PDB entry 4P71 | X-ray diffraction, 2.79 A resolution | chains B and C of the 4 polymer chains in the assembly

Chain B:
Name: Phenylalanine--tRNA ligase beta subunit
Organism: Pseudomonas aeruginosa
Notes: EC 6.1.1.20
UniProtKB: Q9I0A4 (SYFB_PSEAE); residues 1-792 here = UniProt positions 1-792
Amino-acid sequence (792 residues; each row starts with the number of its first residue):
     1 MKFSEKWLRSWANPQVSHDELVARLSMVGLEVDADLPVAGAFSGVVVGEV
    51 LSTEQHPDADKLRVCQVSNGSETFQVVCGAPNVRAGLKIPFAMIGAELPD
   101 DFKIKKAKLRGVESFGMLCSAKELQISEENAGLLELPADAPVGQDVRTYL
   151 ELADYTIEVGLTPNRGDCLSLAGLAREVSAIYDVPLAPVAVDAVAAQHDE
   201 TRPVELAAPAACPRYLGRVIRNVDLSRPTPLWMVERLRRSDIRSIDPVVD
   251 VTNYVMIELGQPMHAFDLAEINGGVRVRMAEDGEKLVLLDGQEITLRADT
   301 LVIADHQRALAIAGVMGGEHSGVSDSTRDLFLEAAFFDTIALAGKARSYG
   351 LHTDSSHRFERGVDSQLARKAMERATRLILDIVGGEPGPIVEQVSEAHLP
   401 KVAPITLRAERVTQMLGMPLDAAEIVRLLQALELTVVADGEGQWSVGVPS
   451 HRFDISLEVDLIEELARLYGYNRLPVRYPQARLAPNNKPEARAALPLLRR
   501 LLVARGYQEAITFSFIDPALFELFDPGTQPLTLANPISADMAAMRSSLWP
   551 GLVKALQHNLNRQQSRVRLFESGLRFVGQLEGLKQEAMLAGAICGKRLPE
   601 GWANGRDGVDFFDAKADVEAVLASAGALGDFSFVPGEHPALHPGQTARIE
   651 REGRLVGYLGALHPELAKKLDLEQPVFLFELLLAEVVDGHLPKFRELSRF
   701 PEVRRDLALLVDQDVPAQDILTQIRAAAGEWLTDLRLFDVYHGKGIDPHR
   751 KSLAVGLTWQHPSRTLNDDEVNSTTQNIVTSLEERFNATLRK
Disordered / not traced: 792
UniProt features mapped onto this chain:
  - binding site (Mg(2+)): Asp454, Asp460, Glu463, Glu464

Chain C:
Name: Phenylalanine--tRNA ligase alpha subunit
Organism: Pseudomonas aeruginosa
Notes: EC 6.1.1.20
UniProtKB: Q9I0A3 (SYFA_PSEAE); residues -78 to 259 here correspond to UniProt positions 1-338 (UniProt number = residue number + 79)
Amino-acid sequence (338 residues; numbered -78 to 259; the number before each row is that of its first residue; numbers below 1 keep their minus sign (Met-78 is residue -78)):
   -78 MENLDALVSQALEAVRHTEDVNALEQIRVHYLGKKGELTQVMKTLGDLPA
   -28 EERPKVGALINVAKEKVQDVLNARKTELEGAALAARLAAERIDVTLPGRG
    22 QLSGGLHPVTRTLERIEQCFSRIGYEVAEGPEVEDDYHNFEALNIPGHHP
    72 ARAMHDTFYFNANMLLRTHTSPVQVRTMESQQPPIRIVCPGRVYRCDSDL
   122 THSPMFHQVEGLLVDEGVSFADLKGTIEEFLRAFFEKQLEVRFRPSFFPF
   172 TEPSAEVDIQCVICSGNGCRVCKQTGWLEVMGCGMVHPNVLRMSNIDPEK
   222 FQGFAFGMGAERLAMLRYGVNDLRLFFDNDLRFLGQFR
Disordered / not traced: -78 to 8, 183-194
UniProt features mapped onto this chain:
  - binding site (Mg(2+)): Glu173

Chain B / chain C interface:
Contacting residue pairs (83):
  Leu483(B) with Ile44(C), hydrophobic
  Ala484(B) with Ile44(C); Glu150(C)
  Pro485(B) with Cys40(C); Phe41(C), hydrophobic; Ile44(C); Thr147(C); Glu150(C); Phe151(C), hydrophobic
  Asn486(B) with Cys40(C), hydrogen bond (backbone-backbone); Arg43(C), hydrogen bond; Ile44(C); Ala154(C)
  Asn487(B) with Arg36(C), hydrogen bond (side chain-backbone); Gln39(C), hydrogen bond; Cys40(C); Ala154(C)
  Lys488(B) with Arg36(C), hydrogen bond (backbone-side chain)
  Pro489(B) with Arg36(C); Glu157(C)
  Glu490(B) with Arg32(C), salt bridge; Arg36(C); Glu157(C), hydrogen bond (backbone-side chain); Arg238(C), salt bridge; Tyr239(C), hydrogen bond
  Leu501(B) with Ser24(C)
  Arg505(B) with Gln22(C), hydrogen bond (side chain-backbone)
  Arg597(B) with Arg20(C)
  Asp610(B) with Arg20(C), salt bridge
  Phe611(B) with Asp14(C); Val15(C)
  Phe612(B) with Asp14(C); Val15(C); Leu17(C); Pro18(C); Gly19(C); Arg20(C), hydrogen bond (backbone-backbone)
  Asp613(B) with Arg20(C), salt bridge
  Lys615(B) with Thr16(C), hydrogen bond (side chain-backbone); Leu17(C), hydrogen bond (side chain-backbone)
  Ala616(B) with Arg20(C)
  Glu619(B) with Pro18(C); Gly19(C), hydrogen bond (side chain-backbone)
  Gly626(B) with Arg259(C)
  Phe633(B) with Thr16(C)
  Pro635(B) with Thr16(C)
  His642(B) with Ala10(C); Arg12(C)
  Gly644(B) with Ile13(C); Asp14(C), hydrogen bond (backbone-backbone)
  Gln645(B) with Arg12(C); Asp14(C)
  Leu691(B) with Arg238(C)
  Pro692(B) with Arg32(C); Tyr239(C); Gln257(C); Phe258(C), hydrophobic
  Lys693(B) with Tyr239(C); Gln257(C)
  Phe694(B) with Tyr239(C), hydrogen bond (backbone-backbone); Gly240(C); Val241(C), hydrophobic; Leu246(C), hydrophobic; Phe254(C), hydrophobic; Gln257(C)
  Arg695(B) with Gln257(C), hydrogen bond (backbone-side chain)
  Glu696(B) with Asn242(C), hydrogen bond
  Leu697(B) with Leu246(C), hydrophobic; Asp251(C); Arg253(C); Phe254(C); Gln257(C)
  Glu702(B) with Arg253(C), salt bridge
  Pro716(B) with Val15(C), hydrophobic; Thr16(C)
  Ala717(B) with Val15(C); Thr16(C); Leu17(C), hydrophobic
  Gln718(B) with Thr16(C), hydrogen bond (backbone-side chain)
  Leu737(B) with Leu17(C), hydrophobic
  Val740(B) with Leu17(C), hydrophobic
  Lys751(B) with Val15(C)
  Gln760(B) with Arg253(C)
Also at the interface, not in a pair above, chain B (42 interface residues in all): Arg482, Ala623, Pro664
Also at the interface, not in a pair above, chain C (38 interface residues in all): Leu23, Asp143

Overview:
42 residues of chain B and 38 residues of chain C are in contact; the contacts include 17 hydrogen bonds and 5
salt bridges. Among the polar pairs are Glu490(B)-Arg32(C), Glu490(B)-Arg238(C) and Asp610(B)-Arg20(C).
Chain B is Phenylalanine--tRNA ligase beta subunit and chain C is Phenylalanine--tRNA ligase alpha subunit,
both from Pseudomonas aeruginosa; the structure, Apo PheRS from P. aeuriginosa, was determined by X-ray
diffraction (same publication as 4P72, 4P74 and 4P75).
